Entry 7X7T (electron microscopy, 3.48 A resolution); this record covers chains G and L of the 7 polymer chains in the assembly.

[Chain G]
Protein: Spike protein S1
Organism: Severe acute respiratory syndrome coronavirus 2
UniProtKB: P0DTC2 (SPIKE_SARS2); numbering as in UniProt (aligned over 324-527)
Amino-acid sequence (204 residues; row label = number of the first residue in the row):
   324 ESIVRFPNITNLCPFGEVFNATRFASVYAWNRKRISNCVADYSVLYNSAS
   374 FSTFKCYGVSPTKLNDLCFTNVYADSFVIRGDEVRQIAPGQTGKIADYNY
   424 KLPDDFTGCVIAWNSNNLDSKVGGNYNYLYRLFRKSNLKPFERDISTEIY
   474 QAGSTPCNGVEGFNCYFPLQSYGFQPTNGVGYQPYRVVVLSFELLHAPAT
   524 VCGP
Disordered / not traced: 324-332, 476-482, 527
Disulfides: Cys379-Cys432
Covalently attached groups: N-acetylglucosamine (NAG) linked to Asn343
UniProt features mapped onto this chain:
  - region: Arg403 to Asp405 (Integrin-binding motif), Asn448 to Phe456 (Immunodominant HLA epitope recognized by the CD8+)
  - glycosylation: Ser325 (O-linked (HexNAc...) serine), Asn331 (N-linked (GlcNAc...) (complex) asparagine), Asn343 (N-linked (GlcNAc...) (complex) asparagine)
  - natural variant: Gly339 (G339D: In strain: Omicron/BA.1, Omicron/BA.2 and 4 more; G339H: In strain: Omicron/BA.2.75, Omicron/XBB.1.5 and 1 more), Arg346 (R346K: In strain: Mu/B.1.621; R346T: In strain: Omicron/BQ.1.1, Omicron/XBB.1.5 and 1 more), Leu368 (L368I: In strain: Omicron/XBB.1.5, Omicron/EG.5.1), Ser371 (S371F: In strain: Omicron/BA.2, Omicron/BA.2.12.1 and 6 more; S371L: In strain: Omicron/BA.1), Ser373 (S373P: In strain: Omicron/BA.1, Omicron/BA.2 and 7 more), Ser375 (S375F: In strain: Omicron/BA.1, Omicron/BA.2 and 7 more), Thr376 (T376A: In strain: Omicron/BA.2, Omicron/BA.2.12.1 and 5 more), Asp405 (D405N: In strain: Omicron/BA.2, Omicron/BA.2.12.1 and 6 more), Arg408 (R408S: In strain: Omicron/BA.2, Omicron/BA.2.12.1 and 6 more), Lys417 (K417N: In strain: Beta/B.1.351, Omicron/BA.1 and 8 more; K417T: In strain: Gamma/P.1), Asn440 (N440K: In strain: Omicron/BA.1, Omicron/BA.2 and 7 more), Lys444 (K444T: In strain: Omicron/BQ.1.1), 16 further natural variant entries in UniProt
  - mutagenesis: Asn331 (N331Q: Reduced viral infectivity), Asn343 (N343Q: Reduced viral infectivity), Leu452 (L452R: Increased resistance to neutralizing antibodies. Decreases HLA binding to NF9 epitope. Increased binding affinity to human ACE2), Tyr453 (Y453F: Decreased HLA binding to NF9 epitope. Increased binding affinity to human ACE2), Ala475 (A475V: Increased resistance to neutralizing antibodies), Val483 (V483A: Increased resistance to neutralizing antibodies), Glu484 (E484D: Increased replication in human TMEM106B overexpressing cells), Phe490 (F490L: Increased resistance to neutralizing antibodies and human covalescent sera neutralization), Gln493 (Q493N: Reduced host ACE2-binding affinity in vitro; Q493Y: Reduced host ACE2-binding affinity in vitro), Asn501 (N501T: Reduced host ACE2-binding affinity in vitro; N501Y: Increased binding affinity to human ACE2), His519 (H519P: Increased resistance to human covalescent sera neutralization)

[Chain L]
Protein: X10 light chain
Organism: Mus musculus
Amino-acid sequence (111 residues; each row starts with the number of its first residue):
     1 DIVLTQSPASLAVSLGQRAAISCRASQSVSTSSHNYVHWYQQRPGQPPKL
    51 LIKYASNLECGVPARFSGSGSGTDFTLNIHPVEEEDSAAYYCQHSWEIPY
   101 TFGGGTKLEIK
Disulfides: Cys23-Cys92

[Interface between chain G and chain L]
Pairs across the interface (16):
  Arg346(G) with Ile98(L); Tyr100(L), hydrogen bond
  Tyr351(G) with Trp96(L), hydrogen bond
  Tyr449(G) with His34(L); Tyr36(L), hydrogen bond (backbone-side chain)
  Leu452(G) with Trp96(L), hydrophobic
  Thr470(G) with Ser28(L), hydrogen bond
  Glu484(G) with Ser32(L); Ser71(L)
  Phe490(G) with Ser30(L); Gly72(L)
  Leu492(G) with Thr31(L); Trp96(L), hydrophobic
  Gln493(G) with Thr31(L); Ser32(L), hydrogen bond
  Ser494(G) with Tyr36(L)
Also at the interface, not in a pair above, chain G (12 interface residues in all): Asn450, Glu471
Also at the interface, not in a pair above, chain L (14 interface residues in all): Gln27, Tyr54, Ser95
From the paper, about this interface:
  - epitope / paratope residues, chain G: Leu452(G), Thr470(G), Glu484(G), Gln493(G)

[Summary]
The interface between chain G and chain L involves 12 residues on one side and 14 on the other; the contacts
include 5 hydrogen bonds. Among the polar pairs are Arg346(G)-Tyr100(L), Tyr351(G)-Trp96(L) and
Tyr449(G)-Tyr36(L). Covalently linked N-acetylglucosamine: at Asn343(G). The paper reports epitope/paratope
residues Leu452(G), Thr470(G) and Glu484(G) among others.
Here chain G is Spike protein S1 (Severe acute respiratory syndrome coronavirus 2) and chain L is X10 light
chain (Mus musculus). Entry 7X7T (Cryo-EM structure of SARS-CoV-2 spike protein in complex with three nAbs
X01, X10 and X17) was determined by electron microscopy together with 7X7U and 7X7V from the same study.
